Entry 1LYG (X-ray diffraction, 1.80 A resolution); this record covers chain A.

[Chain A]
Protein: T4 lysozyme
Organism: Enterobacteria phage T4
Reference sequence: P00720 (LYCV_BPT4); residue numbers follow UniProt; this construct covers 1-164
Chain sequence (164 residues; numbered 1 to 164; the number before each row is that of its first residue):
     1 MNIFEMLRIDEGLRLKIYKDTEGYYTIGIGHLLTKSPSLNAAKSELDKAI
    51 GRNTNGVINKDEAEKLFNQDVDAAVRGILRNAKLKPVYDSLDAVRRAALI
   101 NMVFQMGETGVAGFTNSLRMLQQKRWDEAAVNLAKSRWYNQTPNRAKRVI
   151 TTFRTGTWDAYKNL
Unresolved in the structure: 163-164
Construct notes: conflict T54 (Cys in P00720), N59 (Thr in P00720), A97 (Cys in P00720)
Swiss-Prot annotation at these positions:
  - active site (Proton donor/acceptor): E11, D20
  - binding site (substrate): L32, F104, S117, N132

[In short]
UniProt lists active-site residues E11 and D20 and 4 substrate-binding residues.
Chain A is T4 lysozyme (Enterobacteria phage T4); the structure, Dissection of helix capping in T4 lysozyme by
structural and thermodynamic analysis of six amino acid ..., was determined by X-ray diffraction together with
1LYE, 1LYF, 1LYH, 1LYI and 1LYJ from the same study.
